PDB entry 9FDD | X-ray diffraction, 2.80 A resolution | chains A and C of the 4 polymer chains in the assembly

# Chain A (and C)
Molecule: HTH-type transcriptional regulator CysB
Notes: chain C of this document is another copy of the same molecule, construct and numbering; everything in this record applies to it too
UniProt: P45600 (CYSB_KLEPN); residues 1-324 here = UniProt positions 1-324
Chain sequence (324 residues; each row starts with the number of its first residue):
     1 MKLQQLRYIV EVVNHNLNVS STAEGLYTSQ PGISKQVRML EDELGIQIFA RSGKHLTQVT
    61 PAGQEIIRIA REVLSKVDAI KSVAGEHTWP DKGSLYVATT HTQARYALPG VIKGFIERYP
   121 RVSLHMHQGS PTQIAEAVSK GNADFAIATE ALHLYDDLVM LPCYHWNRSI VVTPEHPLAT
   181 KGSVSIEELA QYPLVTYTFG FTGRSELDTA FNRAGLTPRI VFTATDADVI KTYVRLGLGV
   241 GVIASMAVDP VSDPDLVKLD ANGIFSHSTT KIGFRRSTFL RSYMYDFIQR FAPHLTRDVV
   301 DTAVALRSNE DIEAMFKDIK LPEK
Ligand contacts: N-acetyl-serine (SAC): Thr-100, His-101, Thr-102, Gln-103, Thr-149, Glu-150, Tyr-164, Trp-166, Tyr-197, Phe-199, Ala-227, Ala-244, Met-246
Swiss-Prot annotation at these positions:
  - DNA-binding region: Val-19 to Arg-38 (H-T-H motif)
From the paper describing this entry:
  - self-association interface (contacts with another copy of this molecule); pairs are residue here / residue on that copy: Glu-65/Arg-219 (salt bridge), Glu-72/Lys-76 (salt bridge), Arg-204/Arg-204, Arg-213/Glu-310 (salt bridge), Met-1, Leu-3, Asn-16, Glu-24, Tyr-27, Ala-62, Gln-64, Glu-65, Ile-66, Arg-68, Ile-69, Val-73, Ile-80, Val-83, Asp-156, Thr-209, Asn-212, Gly-215, Leu-216, Thr-217, Arg-307, Ser-308
  - contacts within the chain: His-153/Arg-204

# Chain A / chain C interface
Pairs across the interface - 25 pairs, chain A then chain C:
  Glu-65(A) with Gln-191(C), hydrogen bond; Arg-219(C), salt bridge
  Arg-68(A) with Gly-215(C); Leu-216(C)
  Asp-156(A) with Thr-209(C); Arg-213(C)
  Asp-157(A) with Asn-212(C); Arg-213(C)
  Gln-191(A) with Glu-65(C), hydrogen bond
  Arg-204(A) with Arg-204(C)
  Thr-209(A) with Asp-156(C)
  Asn-212(A) with Asp-157(C)
  Arg-213(A) with Asp-156(C); Asp-157(C); Arg-307(C); Ser-308(C); Glu-310(C), salt bridge
  Gly-215(A) with Arg-68(C)
  Leu-216(A) with Arg-68(C)
  Arg-219(A) with Glu-65(C), salt bridge
  Arg-307(A) with Arg-213(C); Asn-262(C); Gly-263(C)
  Ser-308(A) with Arg-213(C)
  Glu-310(A) with Arg-213(C), salt bridge
Also at the interface, not in a pair above, chain A (19 interface residues in all): Gln-64, Ala-214, Thr-217, Gly-263
Also at the interface, not in a pair above, chain C (21 interface residues in all): Gln-64, Gly-203, Ala-214, Thr-217

# In short
19 residues of chain A and 21 residues of chain C are in contact; the contacts include 2 hydrogen bonds and 4
salt bridges. Among the polar pairs are Glu-65(A)/Arg-219(C), Arg-213(A)/Glu-310(C) and Glu-65(A)/Gln-191(C).
The paper reports a self-association interface involving Met-1(A), Leu-3(A) and Asn-16(A) among others;
contacts within the chain involving His-153(A) and Arg-204(A).
Chain A and chain C are both HTH-type transcriptional regulator CysB; the structure, The crystal structure of
full length tetramer CysB from Klebsiella aerogenes in complex with N-acetylserine, was determined by X-ray
diffraction, deposited together with 9F14.
